PDB entry 7QGF | X-ray diffraction, 1.20 A resolution | chains AAA and BBB

Chain AAA:
Name: Insulin A chain
Source organism: Homo sapiens
UniProtKB: P01308 (INS_HUMAN); residues 1-21 here correspond to UniProt positions 90-110 (UniProt number = residue number + 89)
Chain sequence (21 residues; each row starts with the number of its first residue):
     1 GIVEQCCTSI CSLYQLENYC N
Disulfide bonds: Cys6-Cys11

Chain BBB:
Name: Insulin B chain
Source organism: Homo sapiens
UniProtKB: P01308 (INS_HUMAN); residues 1-29 here correspond to UniProt positions 25-53 (UniProt number = residue number + 24)
Chain sequence (29 residues; numbered 1 to 29; the number before each row is that of its first residue):
     1 FVNQHLCGSH LVEALYLVCG ERGFFYTPK

Interface between chain AAA and chain BBB:
Inter-chain disulfides: Cys7(AAA)-Cys7(BBB), Cys20(AAA)-Cys19(BBB)
Contacting residue pairs (39; chain AAA residue first):
  Ile2(AAA) with Leu11(BBB), hydrophobic; Leu15(BBB), hydrophobic
  Val3(AAA) with Pro28(BBB), hydrophobic
  Cys6(AAA) with Gln4(BBB); His5(BBB); Leu6(BBB), hydrogen bond (backbone-backbone); Leu11(BBB), hydrophobic
  Cys7(AAA) with His5(BBB); Leu6(BBB), hydrogen bond (backbone-backbone); Cys7(BBB), disulfide
  Thr8(AAA) with His5(BBB)
  Ser9(AAA) with His5(BBB)
  Ile10(AAA) with Asn3(BBB); Gln4(BBB); His5(BBB)
  Cys11(AAA) with Val2(BBB); Asn3(BBB); Gln4(BBB), hydrogen bond (backbone-backbone); Leu6(BBB), hydrophobic
  Ser12(AAA) with Val2(BBB); Asn3(BBB)
  Leu13(AAA) with Val2(BBB); Val18(BBB), hydrophobic
  Leu16(AAA) with Val2(BBB), hydrophobic; Leu11(BBB), hydrophobic; Leu15(BBB), hydrophobic
  Glu17(AAA) with Val18(BBB); Arg22(BBB), salt bridge
  Asn18(AAA) with Phe25(BBB)
  Tyr19(AAA) with Leu15(BBB), hydrophobic; Phe24(BBB); Phe25(BBB), hydrogen bond (backbone-backbone)
  Cys20(AAA) with Cys19(BBB), disulfide; Arg22(BBB); Gly23(BBB)
  Asn21(AAA) with Arg22(BBB), hydrogen bond (side chain-backbone); Gly23(BBB), hydrogen bond (backbone-backbone); Phe24(BBB); Phe25(BBB)
Other interface residues (no listed pair), chain BBB (18 interface residues in all): Ala14, Tyr26, Thr27

Overview:
Chain AAA and chain BBB form an interface of 16 and 18 residues respectively, with 2 disulfide bonds, 6
hydrogen bonds and 1 salt bridge. Among the polar pairs are Glu17(AAA)-Arg22(BBB), Asn21(AAA)-Arg22(BBB) and
Cys6(AAA)-Leu6(BBB).
Here chain AAA is Insulin A chain and chain BBB is Insulin B chain, both from Homo sapiens. Entry 7QGF (Cubic
Insulin SAD phasing at 14.2 keV) was determined by X-ray diffraction.
